PDB entry 3I0M | X-ray diffraction, 2.60 A resolution | chain A

Chain A:
Protein: DNA repair and telomere maintenance protein nbs1
From: Schizosaccharomyces pombe
Notes: fragment: N-terminal FHA/BRCT-repeat domain
UniProtKB: O43070 (NBS1_SCHPO); residue numbers follow UniProt; this construct covers 1-324
Chain sequence (324 residues; row label = number of the first residue in the row):
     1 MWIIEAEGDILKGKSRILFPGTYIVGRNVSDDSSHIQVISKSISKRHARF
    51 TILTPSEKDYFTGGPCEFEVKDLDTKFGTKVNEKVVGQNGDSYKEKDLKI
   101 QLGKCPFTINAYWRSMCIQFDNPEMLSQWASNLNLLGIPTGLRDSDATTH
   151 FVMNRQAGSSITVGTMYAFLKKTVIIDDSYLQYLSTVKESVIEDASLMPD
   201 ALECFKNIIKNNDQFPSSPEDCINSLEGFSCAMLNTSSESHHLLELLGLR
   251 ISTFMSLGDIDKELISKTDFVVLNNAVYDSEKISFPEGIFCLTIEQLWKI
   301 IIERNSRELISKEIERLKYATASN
Not modelled in the structure: 320-324
Modified residues: Mse-1, Mse-116, Mse-125, Mse-153, Mse-166, Mse-198, Mse-233, Mse-255 (selenomethionine; parent Met)
Swiss-Prot annotation at these positions:
  - mutagenesis: Arg-27 (R27A: Strongly decreased ability to recognize and bind phosphorylated proteins), Lys-45 (K45A: Strongly decreased ability to recognize and bind phosphorylated proteins), Lys-76 (K76A: Strongly decreased ability to recognize and bind phosphorylated proteins), Gly-103 (G103D: Strongly decreased ability to recognize and bind phosphorylated proteins)
What the authors report for this chain:
  - specificity-determining residues: Phe-77 (proposed by the authors, not directly observed)
  - mutagenesis - R27A (100-fold): decreased binding to Mdc1 pSDpTD peptide
  - mutagenesis - G103D: decreased binding to phosphopeptide
  - mutagenesis - R27A, G103D: decreased growth
  - mutagenesis - K45A, K76A: unchanged growth

Overview:
UniProt lists 4 mutagenesis sites. From the paper: R27A and G103D reduce growth; the specificity determinant
Phe-77; 4 substitutions were tested in all.
Chain A is DNA repair and telomere maintenance protein nbs1 (Schizosaccharomyces pombe); the structure,
Structure of the S. pombe Nbs1 FHA/BRCT-repeat domain, was determined by X-ray diffraction together with 3I0N
from the same study.
